7T6S - chains A and B of the 5 polymer chains in the assembly; structure by electron microscopy, 3.00 A resolution.

[Chain A]
Protein: Guanine nucleotide-binding protein G(i) subunit alpha-1
From: Homo sapiens
UniProt: P63096 (GNAI1_HUMAN); residues 2-354 here = UniProt positions 2-354
Sequence (353 residues; row label = number of the first residue in the row):
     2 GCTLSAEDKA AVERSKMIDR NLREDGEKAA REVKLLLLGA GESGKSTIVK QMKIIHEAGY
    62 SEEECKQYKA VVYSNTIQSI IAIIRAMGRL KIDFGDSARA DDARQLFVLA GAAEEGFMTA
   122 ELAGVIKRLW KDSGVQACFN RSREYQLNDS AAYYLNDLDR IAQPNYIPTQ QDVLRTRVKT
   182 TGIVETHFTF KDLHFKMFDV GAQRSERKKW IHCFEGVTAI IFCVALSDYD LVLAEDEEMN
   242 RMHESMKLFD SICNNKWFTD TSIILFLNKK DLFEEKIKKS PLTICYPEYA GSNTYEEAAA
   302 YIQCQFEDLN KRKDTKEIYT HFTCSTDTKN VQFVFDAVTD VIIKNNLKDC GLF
Disordered / not traced: 2-4, 56-181, 234-240
Differences from the reference sequence: conflict Ala203 (Gly in P63096), Ser326 (Ala in P63096)
UniProt features mapped onto this chain:
  - region: Lys35 to Thr48 (G1 motif), Asp173 to Thr181 (G2 motif), Phe196 to Gly202, Gln204, Arg205 (G3 motif), Ile265 to Asp272 (G4 motif), Thr324, Cys325, Thr327 to Thr329 (G5 motif)
  - binding site (GTP): Glu43 to Thr48, Ser151, Leu175 to Thr181, Asp200 to Gly202, Gln204, Asn269 to Asp272
  - binding site (Mg(2+)): Ser47, Thr181
  - modified residue: Arg178 (ADP-ribosylarginine), Gln204 (Deamidated glutamine), Cys351 (ADP-ribosylcysteine)
  - lipidation: Gly2 (N-myristoyl glycine), Cys3 (S-palmitoyl cysteine)
  - natural variant: Gly40 (G40C: In NEDHISB; G40R: In NEDHISB), Gly45 (G45D: In NEDHISB), Thr48 (T48I: In NEDHISB; T48K: In NEDHISB), Gln52 (Q52P: In NEDHISB), Ser75 (deletion: In NEDHISB; uncertain significance), Gln172 (deletion: In NEDHISB), Asp173 (D173V: In NEDHISB), Glu186 to Phe189 (deletion: In NEDHISB; uncertain significance), Cys224 (C224Y: In NEDHISB), Lys270 (K270N: In NEDHISB; K270R: In NEDHISB), Asp272 (D272G: In NEDHISB), Val332 (V332E: In NEDHISB; uncertain significance)
  - mutagenesis: Gly42 (G42R: Abolishes switch to an activated conformation and dissociation from beta and gamma subunits upon GTP binding. Abolishes interaction with RGS family members), Glu116 (E116L: Enhances interaction (inactive GDP-bound) with RGS14), Gln147 (Q147L: Enhances interaction (inactive GDP-bound) with RGS14), Glu245 (E245L: Enhances interaction (inactive GDP-bound) with RGS14)

[Chain B]
Protein: Guanine nucleotide-binding protein G(I)/G(S)/G(T) subunit beta-1
UniProt: P54311 (GBB1_RAT); numbering as in UniProt (aligned over 2-340)
Sequence (353 residues; each row starts with the number of its first residue; numbers below 1 keep their minus sign (His-12 is residue -12)):
   -12 HHHHHHHHMG SLLQSELDQL RQEAEQLKNQ IRDARKACAD ATLSQITNNI DPVGRIQMRT
    48 RRTLRGHLAK IYAMHWGTDS RLLVSASQDG KLIIWDSYTT NKVHAIPLRS SWVMTCAYAP
   108 SGNYVACGGL DNICSIYNLK TREGNVRVSR ELAGHTGYLS CCRFLDDNQI VTSSGDTTCA
   168 LWDIETGQQT TTFTGHTGDV MSLSLAPDTR LFVSGACDAS AKLWDVREGM CRQTFTGHES
   228 DINAICFFPN GNAFATGSDD ATCRLFDLRA DQELMTYSHD NIICGITSVS FSKSGRLLLA
   288 GYDDFNCNVW DALKADRAGV LAGHDNRVSC LGVTDDGMAV ATGSWDSFLK IWN
Disordered / not traced: -12 to 4
Differences from the reference sequence: expression tag (-12 to 1)
UniProt features mapped onto this chain:
  - modified residue: Ser2 (N-acetylserine), His266 (Phosphohistidine)

[How chain A and chain B interact]
Residue-residue contacts (59):
  Asp9(A) - Thr86(B)
  Asp9(A) - Asn88(B)  hydrogen bond
  Ala12(A) - Asn88(B)
  Val13(A) - Asn88(B)
  Arg15(A) - Val90(B)  hydrogen bond (side chain-backbone)
  Arg15(A) - His91(B)
  Ser16(A) - Asn88(B)  hydrogen bond
  Ser16(A) - Lys89(B)  hydrogen bond (side chain-backbone)
  Ile19(A) - Lys89(B)
  Ile19(A) - Val90(B)
  Asp20(A) - Lys89(B)  salt bridge
  Leu23(A) - Gly53(B)
  Leu23(A) - Leu55(B)
  Leu23(A) - Lys78(B)
  Leu23(A) - Ile80(B)  hydrophobic
  Leu23(A) - Lys89(B)
  Asp26(A) - Lys78(B)  salt bridge
  Gly27(A) - Leu55(B)
  Lys35(A) - Trp99(B)
  Thr182(A) - Asp118(B)
  Thr182(A) - Asn119(B)
  Gly183(A) - Leu117(B)
  Gly183(A) - Asn119(B)
  Ile184(A) - Trp99(B)
  Ile184(A) - Leu117(B)  hydrogen bond (backbone-backbone)
  Glu186(A) - Trp99(B)  hydrogen bond
  Phe199(A) - Trp99(B)  hydrophobic
  Gln204(A) - Leu117(B)
  Gln204(A) - Asn119(B)  hydrogen bond
  Gln204(A) - Gly144(B)
  Gln204(A) - Tyr145(B)  hydrogen bond (side chain-backbone)
  Arg205(A) - Thr143(B)
  Ser206(A) - Tyr145(B)
  Ser206(A) - Gly162(B)  hydrogen bond (side chain-backbone)
  Ser206(A) - Asp186(B)
  Glu207(A) - Asp186(B)  hydrogen bond (backbone-side chain)
  Glu207(A) - Cys204(B)
  Glu207(A) - Asp228(B)
  Lys210(A) - Met101(B)
  Lys210(A) - Tyr145(B)
  Lys210(A) - Met188(B)
  Lys210(A) - Cys204(B)
  Lys210(A) - Asp228(B)  salt bridge
  Lys210(A) - Asn230(B)
  Lys210(A) - Asp246(B)  salt bridge
  Trp211(A) - Leu117(B)  hydrophobic
  Trp211(A) - Tyr145(B)
  His213(A) - Lys57(B)  hydrogen bond (backbone-side chain)
  His213(A) - Tyr59(B)  hydrogen bond
  His213(A) - Trp332(B)
  Cys214(A) - Tyr59(B)
  Cys214(A) - Gln75(B)
  Cys214(A) - Trp99(B)
  Phe215(A) - Trp99(B)  hydrophobic
  Phe215(A) - Leu117(B)  hydrophobic
  Glu216(A) - Lys57(B)  salt bridge
  Lys257(A) - Arg314(B)
  Trp258(A) - Arg314(B)
  Trp258(A) - Trp332(B)  hydrophobic
Interface residues without a listed pair, chain A (30 interface residues in all): Arg24, Ala203
Interface residues without a listed pair, chain B (34 interface residues in all): Thr87, Ala92, Ser97, Ser98, His142

[In short]
30 residues of chain A and 34 residues of chain B are in contact; the contacts include 12 hydrogen bonds and 5
salt bridges. Polar pairs include Asp20(A)-Lys89(B), Asp26(A)-Lys78(B) and Lys210(A)-Asp228(B).
Chain A is Guanine nucleotide-binding protein G(i) subunit alpha-1 (Homo sapiens) and chain B is Guanine
nucleotide-binding protein G(I)/G(S)/G(T) subunit beta-1; the structure, Structure of the human FPR2-Gi
complex with compound C43, was determined by electron microscopy, deposited together with 7T6T, 7T6U and 7T6V.
